Entry 8US8 (X-ray diffraction, 2.56 A resolution); this record covers chains H and B of the 5 polymer chains in the assembly.

# Chain H
Protein: B1E11K Fab A Heavy Chain
From: Homo sapiens
Notes: antibody fragment or engineered binder
Chain sequence (219 residues; each row starts with the number of its first residue; note: 1 number in that range is skipped by the numbering (no residue carries it; nothing is unmodelled there); a row labelled like 82A-82C holds insertion residues (82A, then the next letters in order)):
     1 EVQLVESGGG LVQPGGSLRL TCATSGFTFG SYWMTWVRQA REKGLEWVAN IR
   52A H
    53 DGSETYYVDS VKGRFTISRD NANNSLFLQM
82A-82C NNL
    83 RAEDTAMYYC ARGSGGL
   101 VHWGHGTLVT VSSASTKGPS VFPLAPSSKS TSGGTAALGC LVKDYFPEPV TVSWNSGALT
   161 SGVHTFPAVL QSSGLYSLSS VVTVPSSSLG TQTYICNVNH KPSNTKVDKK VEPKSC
Not modelled in the structure: 128-133, 215-216
Disulfide bonds: Cys22-Cys92, Cys140-Cys196

# Chain B
Protein: B1E11K Fab A Kappa Light Chain
From: Homo sapiens
Notes: antibody fragment or engineered binder
Chain sequence (215 residues; numbered 1 to 214 plus 1 insertion-coded residue; the number before each row is that of its first residue):
     1 EIVLTQSPGT LSLSPGARAT LSCRASR
   27A T
    28 FTDTYLAWYQ HKPGQTPKLL IHGASSRAPG IPDRFSGSVS GTDFVLTISR LEPEDFAIYY
    88 CQQYGRSPRS FGQGTRLEIK RTVAAPSVFI FPPSDEQLKS GTASVVCLLN NFYPREAKVQ
   148 WKVDNALQSG NSQESVTEQD SKDSTYSLSS TLTLSKADYE KHKVYACEVT HQGLSSPVTK
   208 SFNRGEC
Not modelled in the structure: 214
Disulfide bonds: Cys23-Cys88, Cys134-Cys194

# Chain H / chain B interface
Residue-residue contacts - 7 pairs, chain H then chain B:
  Arg52(H) - Arg54(B)
  Arg52(H) - Asp60(B)  salt bridge
  His52A(H) - Asp60(B)  salt bridge
  Ser55(H) - Arg54(B)  hydrogen bond
  Glu56(H) - Ser53(B)
  Glu56(H) - Arg54(B)  salt bridge
  Tyr58(H) - Ser53(B)  hydrogen bond
Interface residues without a listed pair, chain H (6 interface residues in all): Asp53
Interface residues without a listed pair, chain B (4 interface residues in all): Ser52
The authors on this interface:
  - specific contacts: Arg52(H)-Asp60(B) (salt bridge)

# Summary
The interface between chain H and chain B involves 6 residues on one side and 4 on the other; the contacts
include 2 hydrogen bonds and 3 salt bridges. Polar contacts include Arg52(H)-Asp60(B), His52A(H)-Asp60(B) and
Glu56(H)-Arg54(B). The authors report a salt bridge between Arg52(H) and Asp60(B).
Here chain H is B1E11K Fab A Heavy Chain and chain B is B1E11K Fab A Kappa Light Chain, both from Homo
sapiens. Entry 8US8 (Crystal structure of B1E11K malarial antibody in complex with RESA repeat peptide) was
determined by X-ray diffraction.
